Entry 9JI2 (electron microscopy, 3.38 A resolution); this record covers chains C and F of the 8 polymer chains in the assembly.

Chain C:
Name: DNA-directed RNA polymerase subunit beta
Organism: Mycobacterium tuberculosis
Notes: EC 2.7.7.6
UniProt: P9WGY9 (RPOB_MYCTU); residue numbers follow UniProt; this construct covers 1-1178
Amino-acid sequence (1178 residues; each row starts with the number of its first residue):
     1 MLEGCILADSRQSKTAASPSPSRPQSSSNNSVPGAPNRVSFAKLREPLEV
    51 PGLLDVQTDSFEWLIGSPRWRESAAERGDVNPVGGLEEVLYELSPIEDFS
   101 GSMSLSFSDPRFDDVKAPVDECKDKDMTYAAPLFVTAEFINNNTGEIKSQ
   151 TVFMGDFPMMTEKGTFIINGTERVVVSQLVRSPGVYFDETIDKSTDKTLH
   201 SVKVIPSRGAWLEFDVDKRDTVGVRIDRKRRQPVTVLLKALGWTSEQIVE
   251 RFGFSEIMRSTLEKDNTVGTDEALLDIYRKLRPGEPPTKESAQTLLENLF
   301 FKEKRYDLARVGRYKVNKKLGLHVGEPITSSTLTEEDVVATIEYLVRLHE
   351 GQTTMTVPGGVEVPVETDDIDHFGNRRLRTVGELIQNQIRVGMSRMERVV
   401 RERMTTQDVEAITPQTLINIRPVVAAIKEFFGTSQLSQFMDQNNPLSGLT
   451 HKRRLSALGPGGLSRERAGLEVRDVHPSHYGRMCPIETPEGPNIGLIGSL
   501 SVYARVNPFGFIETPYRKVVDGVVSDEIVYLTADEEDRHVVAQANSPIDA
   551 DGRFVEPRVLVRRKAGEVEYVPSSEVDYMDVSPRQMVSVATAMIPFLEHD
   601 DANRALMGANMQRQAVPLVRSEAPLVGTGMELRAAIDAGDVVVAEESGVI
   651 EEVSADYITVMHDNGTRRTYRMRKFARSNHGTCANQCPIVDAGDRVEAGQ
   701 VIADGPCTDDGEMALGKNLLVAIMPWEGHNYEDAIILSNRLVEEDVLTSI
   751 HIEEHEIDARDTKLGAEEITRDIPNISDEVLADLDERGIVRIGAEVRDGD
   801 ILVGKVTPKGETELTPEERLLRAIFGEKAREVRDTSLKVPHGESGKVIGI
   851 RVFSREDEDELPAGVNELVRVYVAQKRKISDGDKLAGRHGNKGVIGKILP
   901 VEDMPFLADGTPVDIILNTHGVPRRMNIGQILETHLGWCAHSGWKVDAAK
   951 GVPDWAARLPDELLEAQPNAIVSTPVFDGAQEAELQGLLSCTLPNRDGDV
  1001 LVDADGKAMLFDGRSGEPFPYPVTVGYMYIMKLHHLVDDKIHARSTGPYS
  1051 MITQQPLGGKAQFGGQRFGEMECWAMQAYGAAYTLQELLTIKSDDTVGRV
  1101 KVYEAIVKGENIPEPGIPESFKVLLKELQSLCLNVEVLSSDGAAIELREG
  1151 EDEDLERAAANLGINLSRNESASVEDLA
Not modelled in the structure: 1-29, 1141-1178
Swiss-Prot annotation at these positions:
  - natural variant: Val-423 (V423A: In strain: vr1), Leu-436 (L436P: In strain: vr2), Ser-437 (S437T: In strain: vr3), Gln-438 to Asp-441 (sequence variant, change not given here; In strain: RJ49), Gln-438 (Q438L: In strain: vr4), Phe-439 (F439V: In strain: RJ37), Met-440 to Asn-443 (deletion: In strain: RJ55), Asp-441 (D441V: In strain: vr3), Leu-449 to Lys-452 (sequence variant, change not given here; In strain: RJ48), His-451 (H451D: In strain: vr5; H451L: In strain: SP28; H451N: In strain: vr6; H451P: In strain: vr8; H451Q: In strain: vr1; H451R: In strain: vr7), Ser-456 (S456L: In strain: vr11 and RJ37; S456Q: In strain: vr9; S456W: In strain: vr10), Leu-458 (L458P: In strain: vr12 and SP22)
  - mutagenesis: Glu-138 (E138R: Weakens interaction with TRCF and CarD), Ile-147 (I147A: Weakens interaction with TRCF and CarD), Lys-148 (K148A: Does not affect association with TRCF, but weakens interaction with CarD), Ser-149 (S149A: Does not affect association with TRCF, but weakens interaction with CarD)

Chain F:
Name: RNA polymerase sigma factor SigA
Organism: Mycobacterium tuberculosis
UniProt: A0A045HD00 (A0A045HD00_MYCTX); numbering as in UniProt (aligned over 1-528)
Amino-acid sequence (528 residues; each row starts with the number of its first residue):
     1 MAATKASTATDEPVKRTATKSPAASASGAKTGAKRTAAKSASGSPPAKRA
    51 TKPAARSVKPASAPQDTTTSTIPKRKTRAAAKSAAAKAPSARGHATKPRA
   101 PKDAQHEAATDPEDALDSVEELDAEPDLDVEPGEDLDLDAADLNLDDLED
   151 DVAPDADDDLDSGDDEDHEDLEAEAAVAPGQTADDDEEIAEPTEKDKASG
   201 DFVWDEDESEALRQARKDAELTASADSVRAYLKQIGKVALLNAEEEVELA
   251 KRIEAGLYATQLMTELSERGEKLPAAQRRDMMWICRDGDRAKNHLLEANL
   301 RLVVSLAKRYTGRGMAFLDLIQEGNLGLIRAVEKFDYTKGYKFSTYATWW
   351 IRQAITRAMADQARTIRIPVHMVEVINKLGRIQRELLQDLGREPTPEELA
   401 KEMDITPEKVLEIQQYAREPISLDQTIGDEGDSQLGDFIEDSEAVVAVDA
   451 VSFTLLQDQLQSVLDTLSEREAGVVRLRFGLTDGQPRTLDEIGQVYGVTR
   501 ERIRQIESKTMSKLRHPSRSQVLRDYLD
Not modelled in the structure: 1-205, 528

How chain C and chain F interact:
Residue-residue contacts (59):
  Phe-153(C) / Gly-391(F)
  Arg-282(C) / Arg-229(F)
  Gly-284(C) / Ala-219(F)
  Gly-284(C) / Thr-222(F)
  Gly-284(C) / Lys-233(F)
  Glu-285(C) / Ala-219(F)
  Glu-285(C) / Arg-229(F)  salt bridge
  Pro-286(C) / Glu-220(F)
  Lys-289(C) / Glu-206(F)  hydrogen bond (side chain-backbone)
  Glu-402(C) / Arg-309(F)  salt bridge
  Arg-403(C) / Arg-384(F)
  Gln-415(C) / Gln-388(F)  hydrogen bond (side chain-backbone)
  Ile-418(C) / Gln-388(F)  hydrogen bond (backbone-side chain)
  Asn-419(C) / Arg-384(F)
  Asn-419(C) / Gln-388(F)  hydrogen bond
  Ile-420(C) / Leu-387(F)  hydrophobic
  Ile-420(C) / Gln-388(F)
  Arg-421(C) / Arg-384(F)
  Thr-815(C) / Phe-453(F)
  Pro-816(C) / Phe-479(F)
  Pro-816(C) / Gly-480(F)
  Glu-817(C) / Phe-453(F)
  Glu-817(C) / Gln-457(F)  hydrogen bond
  Glu-817(C) / Leu-481(F)
  Glu-818(C) / Leu-527(F)
  Arg-819(C) / Phe-479(F)
  Leu-820(C) / Phe-479(F)
  Leu-821(C) / Leu-456(F)  hydrophobic
  Leu-821(C) / Tyr-526(F)  hydrophobic
  Leu-821(C) / Leu-527(F)  hydrophobic
  Ala-823(C) / Phe-479(F)  hydrophobic
  Ala-823(C) / Arg-515(F)  hydrogen bond (backbone-side chain)
  Ile-824(C) / Leu-514(F)  hydrophobic
  Ile-824(C) / Arg-515(F)  hydrogen bond (backbone-side chain)
  Phe-825(C) / Ser-520(F)
  Phe-825(C) / Leu-523(F)
  Phe-825(C) / Arg-524(F)
  Phe-825(C) / Leu-527(F)  hydrophobic
  Glu-827(C) / Arg-524(F)  salt bridge
  Glu-827(C) / Leu-527(F)
  Arg-855(C) / Leu-411(F)
  Gly-864(C) / Gln-415(F)
  Thr-1046(C) / Ala-447(F)
  Pro-1048(C) / Glu-440(F)
  Tyr-1049(C) / Ile-439(F)
  Tyr-1049(C) / Glu-440(F)
  Tyr-1049(C) / Asp-441(F)  hydrogen bond (backbone-backbone)
  Ser-1050(C) / Asp-441(F)
  Met-1051(C) / Ile-439(F)  hydrophobic
  Met-1051(C) / Asp-441(F)
  Gln-1054(C) / Asp-441(F)  hydrogen bond
  Leu-1057(C) / Asp-437(F)
  Val-1100(C) / Val-445(F)  hydrophobic
  Val-1100(C) / Ala-447(F)  hydrophobic
  Tyr-1103(C) / Ala-447(F)
  Tyr-1103(C) / Val-448(F)
  Glu-1104(C) / Val-451(F)
  Lys-1108(C) / Thr-454(F)
  Lys-1108(C) / Leu-455(F)
Interface residues without a listed pair, chain C (47 interface residues in all): Leu-275, Arg-279, Pro-283, Pro-287, Arg-465, Asn-493, Arg-822, Ile-1052, Gln-1062, Val-1107
Interface residues without a listed pair, chain F (48 interface residues in all): Asp-207, Leu-212, Ala-215, Arg-216, Leu-423, Glu-430, Gly-436, Phe-438, Ala-444, Val-446, Leu-460, Met-511

In short:
47 residues of chain C and 48 residues of chain F are in contact, with 9 hydrogen bonds and 3 salt bridges.
Polar contacts include Glu-285(C)/Arg-229(F), Glu-402(C)/Arg-309(F) and Glu-827(C)/Arg-524(F). From UniProt: 4
mutagenesis sites on chain C.
Chain C is DNA-directed RNA polymerase subunit beta and chain F is RNA polymerase sigma factor SigA, both from
Mycobacterium tuberculosis; the structure, Cryo-EM structure of Mycobacterium tuberculosis transcription
activation complex with unphosphated PhoP, was determined by electron microscopy (same publication as 9KET,
9KEU and 9KEV).
